7T8C - chains A and G of the 7 polymer chains in the assembly; structure by electron microscopy, 4.50 A resolution (low resolution: residue-level contacts below are approximate; hydrogen-bond / salt-bridge calls are withheld).

== Chain A (and G) ==
Name: Twinkle mtDNA helicase
From: Homo sapiens
Notes: EC 3.6.4.12; engineered mutation(s): W315L; chain G of this document is another copy of the same molecule, construct and numbering; everything in this record applies to it too
UniProtKB: Q96RR1 (PEO1_HUMAN); numbering as in UniProt (aligned over 1-684)
Sequence (695 residues; each row starts with the number of its first residue):
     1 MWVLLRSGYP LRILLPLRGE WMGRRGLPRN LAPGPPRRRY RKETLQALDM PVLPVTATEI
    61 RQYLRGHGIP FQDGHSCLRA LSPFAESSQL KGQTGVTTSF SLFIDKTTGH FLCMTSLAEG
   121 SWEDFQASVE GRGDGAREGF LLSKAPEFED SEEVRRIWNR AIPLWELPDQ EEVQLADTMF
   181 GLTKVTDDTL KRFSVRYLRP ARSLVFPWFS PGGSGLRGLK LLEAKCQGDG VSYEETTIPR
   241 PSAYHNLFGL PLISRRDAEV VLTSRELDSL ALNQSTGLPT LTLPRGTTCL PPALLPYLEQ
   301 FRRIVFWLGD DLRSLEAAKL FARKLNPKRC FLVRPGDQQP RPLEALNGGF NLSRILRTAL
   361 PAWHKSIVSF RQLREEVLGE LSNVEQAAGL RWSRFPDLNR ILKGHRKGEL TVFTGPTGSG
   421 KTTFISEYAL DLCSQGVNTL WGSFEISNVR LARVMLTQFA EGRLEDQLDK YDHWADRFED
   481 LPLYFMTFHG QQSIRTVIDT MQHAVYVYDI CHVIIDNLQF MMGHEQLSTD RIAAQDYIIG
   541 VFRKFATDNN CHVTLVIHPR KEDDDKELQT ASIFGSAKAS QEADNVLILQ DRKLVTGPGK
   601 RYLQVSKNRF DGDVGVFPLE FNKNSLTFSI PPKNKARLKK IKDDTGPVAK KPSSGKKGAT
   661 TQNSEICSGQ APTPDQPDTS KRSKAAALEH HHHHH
Unresolved in the structure: 1-53, 85-98, 132-146, 227-230, 524-528, 560-574, 593-598, 631-695
Sequence notes: variant L315 (Trp in Q96RR1); expression tag (685-695)
From the paper describing this entry:
  - self-association interface (contacts with another copy of this molecule): N448 to F459, L464 to E479
  - catalytic residues: K421, E445, D516, R609 (by similarity / conservation)

== Interface between chain A and chain G ==
Residue-residue contacts (26):
  K365(A) with T487(G)
  S366(A) with M486(G); T487(G); F488(G); T500(G)
  I367(A) with F485(G); A504(G)
  V368(A) with Y484(G); F485(G); T487(G)
  S369(A) with Y484(G); F485(G)
  F370(A) with A452(G); F478(G); F485(G)
  R371(A) with R240(G)
  L373(A) with N448(G)
  E376(A) with V449(G)
  V377(A) with V449(G); A452(G)
  E380(A) with V449(G); R450(G)
  L381(A) with R453(G)
  T547(A) with H489(G); Q492(G)
  R609(A) with E445(G)
Other interface residues (no listed pair), chain A (19 interface residues in all): R323, K328, D548, N550, K578
Other interface residues (no listed pair), chain G (24 interface residues in all): E123, L440, E479, G490, H503, Y508, R531

== Summary ==
The interface between chain A and chain G involves 19 residues on one side and 24 on the other. The paper
reports catalytic residues K421(A), E445(A) and D516(A) among others; a self-association interface involving
N448(A) and L464(A).
Chain A and chain G are both Twinkle mtDNA helicase (Homo sapiens); the structure, Heptameric Human Twinkle
Helicase Clinical Variant W315L, was determined by electron microscopy, deposited together with 7T8B.
